Entry 3H9Z (X-ray diffraction, 2.45 A resolution); this record covers chains A and B.

Chain A (and B):
Protein: Ig epsilon chain C region
Source organism: Homo sapiens
Notes: chain B of this document is another copy of the same molecule, construct and numbering; everything in this record applies to it too
UniProt: P01854 (IGHE_HUMAN); residues 328-547 here correspond to UniProt positions 209-428 (UniProt number = residue number - 119)
Chain sequence (223 residues; row label = number of the first residue in the row):
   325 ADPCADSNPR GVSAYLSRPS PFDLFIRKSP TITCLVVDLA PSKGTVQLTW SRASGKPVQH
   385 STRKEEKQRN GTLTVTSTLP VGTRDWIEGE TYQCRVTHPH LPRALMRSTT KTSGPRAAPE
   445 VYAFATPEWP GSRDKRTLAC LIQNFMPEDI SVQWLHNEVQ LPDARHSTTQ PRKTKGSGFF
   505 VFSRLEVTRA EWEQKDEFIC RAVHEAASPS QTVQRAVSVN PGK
Disordered / not traced: 325-335, 545-547
Differences from the reference sequence: expression tag (325-327); engineered mutation Gln371 (Asn252 in P01854), Gln383 (Asn264 in P01854)
Disulfide bonds: Cys358-Cys418, Cys464-Cys524
Curated features (UniProtKB/Swiss-Prot):
  - glycosylation: Asn394 (N-linked (GlcNAc...) asparagine)
What the authors report for this chain:
  - self-association interface (contacts with another copy of this molecule): Tyr446, Phe448, Phe504, Phe506
  - contacts within the chain: Arg342-Asp473 (salt bridge)
  - binding site for ammonium ion: Arg342
  - post-translational modification sites: Asn394
  - binding site for N-acetylglucosamine: Gln392, Asn394, Thr396
  - binding site for alpha-D-mannopyranose: Tyr339, Gln494

Interface between chain A and chain B:
Contacting residue pairs (46; chain A residue first):
  Glu444(A) - Trp453(B)
  Val445(A) - Trp453(B)
  Tyr446(A) - Thr450(B)
  Tyr446(A) - Pro451(B)
  Tyr446(A) - Trp453(B)
  Phe448(A) - Phe448(B)  hydrophobic
  Phe448(A) - Ala449(B)
  Phe448(A) - Thr450(B)
  Ala449(A) - Phe448(B)
  Thr450(A) - Tyr446(B)
  Thr450(A) - Leu465(B)
  Pro451(A) - Tyr446(B)
  Trp453(A) - Glu444(B)
  Trp453(A) - Tyr446(B)
  Thr461(A) - Leu465(B)
  Thr461(A) - Gln467(B)  hydrogen bond
  Ala463(A) - Phe506(B)  hydrophobic
  Leu465(A) - Thr461(B)
  Gln467(A) - Thr461(B)  hydrogen bond
  Gln467(A) - Arg508(B)  hydrogen bond
  Ala488(A) - Lys499(B)
  Arg489(A) - Lys499(B)
  Ser491(A) - Arg496(B)  hydrogen bond
  Ser491(A) - Phe504(B)
  Thr492(A) - Arg496(B)  hydrogen bond (backbone-side chain)
  Thr493(A) - Thr493(B)
  Thr493(A) - Arg496(B)
  Arg496(A) - Ser491(B)
  Arg496(A) - Thr492(B)  hydrogen bond (side chain-backbone)
  Arg496(A) - Thr493(B)
  Thr498(A) - Arg508(B)
  Lys499(A) - Ala488(B)  hydrogen bond (side chain-backbone)
  Lys499(A) - Arg489(B)
  Lys499(A) - Glu510(B)
  Phe504(A) - Ser491(B)
  Phe504(A) - Arg508(B)
  Phe506(A) - Ala463(B)  hydrophobic
  Phe506(A) - Phe506(B)  hydrophobic
  Phe506(A) - Arg508(B)
  Arg508(A) - Gln467(B)  hydrogen bond
  Arg508(A) - Asn468(B)
  Arg508(A) - Thr498(B)
  Arg508(A) - Phe504(B)
  Arg508(A) - Phe506(B)
  Glu510(A) - Lys499(B)  hydrogen bond (side chain-backbone)
  Arg539(A) - Trp453(B)
Also at the interface, not in a pair above, chain A (29 interface residues in all): Pro443, Asn468, Gly500, Ser507
Also at the interface, not in a pair above, chain B (29 interface residues in all): Val445, His490, Gln494, Gly500, Ser507

In short:
Chain A and chain B each contribute 29 residues to their interface, with 9 hydrogen bonds. Polar pairs include
Thr461(A)-Gln467(B), Gln467(A)-Arg508(B) and Ser491(A)-Arg496(B). From the paper: a binding site for
N-acetylglucosamine at Gln392(A), Asn394(A) and Thr396(A); a binding site for alpha-D-mannopyranose at
Tyr339(A) and Gln494(A).
Both chains are Ig epsilon chain C region (Homo sapiens). Entry 3H9Z (Crystal structure of the IgE-Fc3-4
domains) was determined by X-ray diffraction together with 3H9Y and 3HA0 from the same study.
